PDB entry 1SSH | X-ray diffraction, 1.40 A resolution | chains A and B

# Chain A
Name: Hypothetical 40.4 kDa protein in PES4-HIS2 intergenic region
Source organism: Saccharomyces cerevisiae
Notes: fragment: SH3 domain
UniProtKB: P43603 (YFJ4_YEAST); residues 2-60 here correspond to UniProt positions 315-373 (UniProt number = residue number + 313)
Sequence (60 residues; numbered 1 to 60; the number before each row is that of its first residue):
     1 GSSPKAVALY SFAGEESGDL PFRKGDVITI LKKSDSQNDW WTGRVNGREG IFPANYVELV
Differences from the reference sequence: cloning artifact (1)

# Chain B
Name: 12-mer peptide from Cytoskeleton assembly control protein SLA1
UniProtKB: P32790 (SLA1_YEAST); residues 1-12 here correspond to UniProt positions 191-202 (UniProt number = residue number + 190)
Sequence (12 residues; numbered 1 to 12; the number before each row is that of its first residue):
     1 EGPPPAMPAR PT
Disordered / not traced: 1

# How chain A and chain B interact
Residue-residue contacts - 20 pairs, chain A then chain B:
  Tyr10(A) - Pro5(B)
  Phe12(A) - Met7(B)  hydrophobic
  Glu15(A) - Arg10(B)
  Glu16(A) - Arg10(B)  salt bridge
  Asp19(A) - Arg10(B)  salt bridge
  Asn38(A) - Pro8(B)
  Asp39(A) - Pro8(B)
  Trp40(A) - Pro8(B)  hydrogen bond (side chain-backbone)
  Trp40(A) - Ala9(B)  hydrogen bond (side chain-backbone)
  Trp40(A) - Arg10(B)
  Trp40(A) - Pro11(B)
  Ile51(A) - Arg10(B)
  Pro53(A) - Met7(B)  hydrophobic
  Pro53(A) - Pro8(B)
  Asn55(A) - Pro5(B)
  Asn55(A) - Ala6(B)  hydrogen bond (side chain-backbone)
  Asn55(A) - Pro8(B)
  Tyr56(A) - Pro4(B)
  Tyr56(A) - Pro5(B)  hydrogen bond (side chain-backbone)
  Tyr56(A) - Met7(B)
Other interface residues (no listed pair), chain A (13 interface residues in all): Gln37
Other interface residues (no listed pair), chain B (9 interface residues in all): Pro3

# In short
13 residues of chain A face 9 of chain B across their interface, with 4 hydrogen bonds and 2 salt bridges.
Polar contacts include Glu16(A)-Arg10(B), Asp19(A)-Arg10(B) and Trp40(A)-Pro8(B).
Chain A is Hypothetical 40.4 kDa protein in PES4-HIS2 intergenic region (Saccharomyces cerevisiae) and chain B
is a 12-mer peptide from Cytoskeleton assembly control protein SLA1; the structure, Crystal structure of the
SH3 domain from a S. cerevisiae hypothetical 40.4 kDa protein in complex ..., was determined by X-ray
diffraction.
